PDB entry 7QB9 | electron microscopy, 3.10 A resolution | chains A and B

[Chain A (and B)]
Name: Pheromone alpha factor receptor
From: Saccharomyces cerevisiae
Notes: chain B of this document is another copy of the same molecule, construct and numbering; everything in this record applies to it too
Reference sequence: P0CI39 (STE2_YEASX); residue numbers follow UniProt; this construct covers 1-431
Sequence (431 residues; row label = number of the first residue in the row):
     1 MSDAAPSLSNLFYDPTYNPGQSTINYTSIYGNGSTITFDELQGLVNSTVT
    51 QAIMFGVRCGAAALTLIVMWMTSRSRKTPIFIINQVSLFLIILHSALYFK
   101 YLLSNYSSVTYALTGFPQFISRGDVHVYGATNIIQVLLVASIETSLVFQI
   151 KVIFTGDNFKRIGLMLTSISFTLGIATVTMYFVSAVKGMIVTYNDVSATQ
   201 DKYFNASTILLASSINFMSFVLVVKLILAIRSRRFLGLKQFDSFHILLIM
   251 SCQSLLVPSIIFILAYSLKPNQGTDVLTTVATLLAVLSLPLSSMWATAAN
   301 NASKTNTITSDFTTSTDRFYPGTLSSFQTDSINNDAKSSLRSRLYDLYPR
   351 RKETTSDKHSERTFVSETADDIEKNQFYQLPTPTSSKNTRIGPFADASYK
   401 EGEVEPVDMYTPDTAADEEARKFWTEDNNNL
Not modelled in the structure: 1-4, 304-431
Covalently attached groups: N-acetylglucosamine (NAG) linked to Asn25, Asn32
Swiss-Prot annotation at these positions:
  - modified residue: Ser310 (Phosphoserine), Ser315 (Phosphoserine), Thr329 (Phosphothreonine), Ser331 (Phosphoserine), Ser360 (Phosphoserine), Thr363 (Phosphothreonine), Ser366 (Phosphoserine), Thr382 (Phosphothreonine), Ser385 (Phosphoserine), Ser386 (Phosphoserine), Thr411 (Phosphothreonine), Thr414 (Phosphothreonine)
  - glycosylation (N-linked (GlcNAc...) asparagine): Asn25, Asn32
  - cross-link (Glycyl lysine isopeptide (Lys-Gly)): Lys374 (interchain with G-Cter in ubiquitin), Lys400 (interchain with G-Cter in ubiquitin), Lys422 (interchain with G-Cter in ubiquitin)
  - natural variant: Ser34 (S34T: In strain: CLIB 95, CLIB 219 and 9 more), Ala176 (A176T: In strain: CLIB 95, CLIB 382 and 8 more), Asp201 (D201G: In strain: CLIB 95, CLIB 219 and 9 more), Met294 (M294I: In strain: CLIB 630 haplotype Ha2), Lys337 (K337E: In strain: CLIB 388, YIIc12 haplotype Ha2 and 1 more), Asp370 (D370N: In strain: CLIB 95, CLIB 219 and 9 more), Phe394 (F394L: In strain: R12 haplotype Ha2)
From the paper describing this entry:
  - allosteric site: Tyr106 (from molecular simulation)
  - mutagenesis - P258C (47-fold), P258L: increased signaling (citing earlier work)

[How chain A and chain B interact]
Contacting residue pairs (62; chain A residue first):
  Ala5(A) with Tyr30(B)
  Ser7(A) with Tyr30(B)
  Leu8(A) with Ile29(B); Tyr30(B), hydrophobic
  Ser9(A) with Ile29(B), hydrogen bond (backbone-backbone); Gly31(B)
  Leu11(A) with Phe116(B); Gln118(B)
  Phe12(A) with Ile29(B), hydrophobic; Pro117(B); Gln118(B)
  Asp14(A) with Gln118(B)
  Tyr17(A) with Phe116(B), hydrophobic; Gln118(B)
  Pro19(A) with Phe116(B), hydrophobic; Phe119(B)
  Ile24(A) with Ile24(B), hydrophobic; Asn25(B)
  Asn25(A) with Ile24(B); Asn25(B), hydrogen bond (backbone-backbone)
  Ile29(A) with Leu8(B); Ser9(B), hydrogen bond (backbone-backbone); Phe12(B), hydrophobic
  Tyr30(A) with Ala5(B); Ser7(B); Leu8(B), hydrophobic
  Gly31(A) with Ser9(B)
  Phe38(A) with Thr110(B); Thr114(B)
  Leu41(A) with Val109(B), hydrophobic
  Gln42(A) with Ser108(B); Val109(B), hydrogen bond (side chain-backbone)
  Asn46(A) with Leu103(B)
  Val49(A) with Leu103(B), hydrophobic
  Thr50(A) with Leu103(B)
  Ala52(A) with Ile53(B), hydrophobic
  Ile53(A) with Ala52(B), hydrophobic; Phe99(B), hydrophobic
  Gly56(A) with Gly56(B); Val57(B)
  Val57(A) with Gly56(B)
  Leu64(A) with Leu64(B), hydrophobic; Thr65(B)
  Thr65(A) with Leu64(B)
  Phe99(A) with Ile53(B), hydrophobic
  Leu103(A) with Asn46(B); Val49(B), hydrophobic; Thr50(B)
  Ser108(A) with Gln42(B)
  Val109(A) with Leu41(B), hydrophobic; Gln42(B), hydrogen bond (backbone-side chain)
  Thr110(A) with Phe38(B)
  Thr114(A) with Phe38(B)
  Phe116(A) with Leu11(B); Tyr17(B), hydrophobic; Pro19(B), hydrophobic
  Pro117(A) with Phe12(B)
  Gln118(A) with Leu11(B); Phe12(B); Asp14(B); Tyr17(B)
  Phe119(A) with Pro19(B)
Other interface residues (no listed pair), chain A (49 interface residues in all): Pro6, Pro15, Gly20, Thr23, Thr27, Ser28, Val45, Thr48, Ala61, Val68, Leu113, Gly115, Leu287
Other interface residues (no listed pair), chain B (49 interface residues in all): Pro6, Pro15, Gly20, Thr23, Tyr26, Thr27, Ser28, Val45, Thr48, Ala61, Val68, Leu113, Leu287

[In short]
The chain A/chain B interface involves 49 residues from each chain; the contacts include 5 hydrogen bonds.
Among the polar pairs are Gln42(A)-Val109(B), Ser9(A)-Ile29(B) and Asn25(A)-Asn25(B). N-acetylglucosamine is
covalently linked to Asn25(A) and Asn32(A). From the paper: P258C and P258L of chain A increase signaling; an
allosteric site at Tyr106(A).
Both chains are Pheromone alpha factor receptor (Saccharomyces cerevisiae). Entry 7QB9 (Structure of the
ligand-free GPCR dimer Ste2) was determined by electron microscopy, deposited together with 7QA8, 7QBC and
7QBI.
